6ND1 - chains A and E of the 6 polymer chains in the assembly; structure by electron microscopy, 4.10 A resolution (low resolution: residue-level contacts below are approximate; hydrogen-bond / salt-bridge calls are withheld).

== Chain A ==
Protein: Protein translocation protein SEC63
Organism: Saccharomyces cerevisiae
UniProt: P14906 (SEC63_YEAST); residue numbers follow UniProt; this construct covers 1-663
Chain sequence (677 residues; numbered 1 to 677; the number before each row is that of its first residue):
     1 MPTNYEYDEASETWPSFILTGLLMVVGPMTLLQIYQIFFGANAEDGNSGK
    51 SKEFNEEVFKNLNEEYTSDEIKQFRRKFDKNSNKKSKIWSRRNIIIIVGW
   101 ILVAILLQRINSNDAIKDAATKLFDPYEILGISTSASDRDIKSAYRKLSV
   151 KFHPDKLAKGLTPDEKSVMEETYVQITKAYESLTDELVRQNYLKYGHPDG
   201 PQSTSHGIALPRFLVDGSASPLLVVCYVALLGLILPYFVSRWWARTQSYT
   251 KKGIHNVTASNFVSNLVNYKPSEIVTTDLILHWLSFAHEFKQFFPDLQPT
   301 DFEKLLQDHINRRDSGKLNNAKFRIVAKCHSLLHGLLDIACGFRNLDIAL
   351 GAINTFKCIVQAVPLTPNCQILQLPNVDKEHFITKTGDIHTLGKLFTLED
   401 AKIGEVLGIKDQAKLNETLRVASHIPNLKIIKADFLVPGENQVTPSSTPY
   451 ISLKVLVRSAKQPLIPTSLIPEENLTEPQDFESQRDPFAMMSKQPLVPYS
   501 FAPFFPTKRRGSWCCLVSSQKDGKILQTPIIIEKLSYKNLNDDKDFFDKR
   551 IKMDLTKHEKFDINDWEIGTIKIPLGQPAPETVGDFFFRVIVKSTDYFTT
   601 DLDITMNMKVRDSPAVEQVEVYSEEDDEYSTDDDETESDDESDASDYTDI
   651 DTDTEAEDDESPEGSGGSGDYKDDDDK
Unresolved in the structure: 1-5, 22-28, 37-52, 79-86, 113-219, 549-558, 615-677
Construct notes: expression tag (664-677)
Swiss-Prot annotation at these positions:
  - modified residue: Ser512 (Phosphoserine)
  - mutagenesis: Ala179 (A179T: Temperature-sensitive), Pro426 (P426L: Temperature-sensitive), Ile431 (I431N: Temperature-sensitive), Pro503 (P503A: Temperature-sensitive), Gly511 (G511R: Temperature-sensitive), Thr652 (T652A: Abolishes interaction with SEC62; defect in protein translocation), Thr654 (T654A: Abolishes interaction with SEC62; defect in protein translocation)

== Chain E ==
Protein: Translocation protein SEC66
Organism: Saccharomyces cerevisiae
UniProt: P33754 (SEC66_YEAST); residue numbers follow UniProt; this construct covers 1-206
Chain sequence (206 residues; each row starts with the number of its first residue):
     1 MSEFNETKFSNNGTFFETEEPIVETKSISVYTPLIYVFILVVSLVMFASS
    51 YRKKQAKKISEQPSIFDENDAHDLYFQIKEMSENEKIHEKVLKAALLNRG
   101 AESVRRSLKLKELAPQINLLYKNGSIGEDYWKRFETEVKLIELEFKDTLQ
   151 EAERLQPGWVQLFVMVCKEICFNQALSRRYQSILKRKEVCIKEWELKINN
   201 DGRLVN
Unresolved in the structure: 1-28, 82-90, 177-206
Swiss-Prot annotation at these positions:
  - glycosylation (N-linked (GlcNAc...) asparagine): Asn5, Asn12

== How chain A and chain E interact ==
Residue-residue contacts - 9 pairs, chain A then chain E:
  Gln247(A) - Glu128(E)
  Thr250(A) - Gly124(E)
  Thr250(A) - Ser125(E)
  Thr250(A) - Ile126(E)
  Lys251(A) - Gly124(E)
  Ser260(A) - Tyr130(E)
  Val263(A) - Tyr130(E)
  Asp338(A) - Ser125(E)
  Ile339(A) - Ser125(E)
Also at the interface, not in a pair above, chain A (12 interface residues in all): Lys252, Asn256, Val267, Gly342, Phe343
Also at the interface, not in a pair above, chain E (12 interface residues in all): Gln62, Ile65, Leu113, Gln116, Leu120, Gly127, Asp129

== In short ==
Chain A and chain E each contribute 12 residues to their interface. UniProt lists 7 mutagenesis sites on chain
A.
Chain A is Protein translocation protein SEC63 and chain E is Translocation protein SEC66, both from
Saccharomyces cerevisiae; the structure, CryoEM structure of the Sec Complex from yeast, was determined by
electron microscopy.
